Entry 7UWB (electron microscopy, 3.90 A resolution); this record covers chains A and F of the 31 polymer chains in the assembly.

== Chain A ==
Protein: V-type proton ATPase catalytic subunit A
From: Citrus limon
Notes: EC 7.1.2.2
Reference sequence: Q9SM09 (VATA_CITUN); residues 1-623 here = UniProt positions 1-623
Sequence (623 residues; row label = number of the first residue in the row):
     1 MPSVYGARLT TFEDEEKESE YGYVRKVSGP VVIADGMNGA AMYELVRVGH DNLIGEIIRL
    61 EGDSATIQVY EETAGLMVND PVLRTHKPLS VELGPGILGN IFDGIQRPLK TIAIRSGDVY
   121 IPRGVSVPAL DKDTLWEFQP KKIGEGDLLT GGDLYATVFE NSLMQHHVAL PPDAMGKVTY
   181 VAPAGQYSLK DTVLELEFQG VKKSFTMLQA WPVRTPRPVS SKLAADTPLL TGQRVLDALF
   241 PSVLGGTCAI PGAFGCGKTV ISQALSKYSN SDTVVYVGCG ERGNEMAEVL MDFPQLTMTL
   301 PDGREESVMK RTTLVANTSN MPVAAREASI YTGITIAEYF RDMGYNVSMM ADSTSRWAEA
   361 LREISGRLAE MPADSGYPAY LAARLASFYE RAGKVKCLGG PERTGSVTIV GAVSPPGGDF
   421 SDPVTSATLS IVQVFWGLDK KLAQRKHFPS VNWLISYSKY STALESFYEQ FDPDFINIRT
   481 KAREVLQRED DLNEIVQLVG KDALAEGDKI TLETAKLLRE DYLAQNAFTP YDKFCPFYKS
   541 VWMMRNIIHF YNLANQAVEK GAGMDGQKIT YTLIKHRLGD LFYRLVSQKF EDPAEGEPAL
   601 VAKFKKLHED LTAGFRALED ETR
Disordered / not traced: 1-20, 559-568, 620-623
UniProt features mapped onto this chain:
  - binding site (ATP): G252 to T259

== Chain F ==
Protein: V-type proton ATPase subunit B2
From: Citrus limon
Reference sequence: A0A067FXK2 (A0A067FXK2_CITSI); residues 1-488 here = UniProt positions 1-488
Sequence (488 residues; numbered 1 to 488; the number before each row is that of its first residue):
     1 MGVAQNNVDM EEGTLEVAME YRTVTGVAGP LVILDKVKGP KYYEIVNIRL GDGTMRRGQV
    61 LEVDGEKAVV QVFEGTSGID NKFTTVQFTG EVLKTPVSLD MLGRIFNGSG KPIDNGPPIL
   121 PEAYLDISGS SINPSERTYP EEMIQTGIST IDVMNSIARG QKIPLFSAAG LPHNEIAAQI
   181 CRQAGLVKRL EKTDNLLEDG EEDNFAIVFA AMGVNMETAQ FFKRDFEENG SMERVTLFLN
   241 LANDPTIERI ITPRIALTTA EYLAYECGKH VLVILTDMSS YADALREVSA AREEVPGRRG
   301 YPGYMYTDLA QIYERAGRIE GRKGSITQIP ILTMPNDDIT HPTPDLTGYI TEGQIYIDRQ
   361 LQNRQIYPPI NVLPSLSRLM KSAIGEGMTR RDHSDVSNQL YANYAIGKDV QAMKAVVGEE
   421 ALSSEDLLYL EFLDKFERKF VAQGAYDSRN IFQSLDLAWT LLRIFPRELL HRIPGKTLDQ
   481 YYSRDAAN
Disordered / not traced: 1-11, 190-199, 485-488

== Chain A / chain F interface ==
Residue-residue contacts (14; chain A residue first):
  N38(A) - N81(F)
  N38(A) - K82(F)
  A40(A) - D80(F)
  A40(A) - N81(F)
  A41(A) - I79(F)
  M42(A) - T76(F)
  M42(A) - G78(F)
  M42(A) - I79(F)  hydrogen bond (backbone-backbone)
  R59(A) - V27(F)
  L60(A) - V27(F)  hydrogen bond (backbone-backbone)
  E61(A) - G26(F)
  G62(A) - T25(F)
  A379(A) - R286(F)
  E390(A) - N243(F)
Interface residues without a listed pair, chain A (16 interface residues in all): G39, Y43, I58, M371, A373, D374
Interface residues without a listed pair, chain F (15 interface residues in all): A28, S77, E287, A290

== Overview ==
The interface between chain A and chain F involves 16 residues on one side and 15 on the other; the contacts
include 2 hydrogen bonds. Main-chain hydrogen bonds include M42(A)-I79(F) and L60(A)-V27(F). Curated
annotation (UniProt) lists 8 ATP-binding residues on chain A.
Here chain A is V-type proton ATPase catalytic subunit A and chain F is V-type proton ATPase subunit B2, both
from Citrus limon. Entry 7UWB (Citrus V-ATPase State 2, Highest-Resolution Class) was determined by electron
microscopy (same publication as 7UW9, 7UWA, 7UWC and 7UWD).
